PDB entry 6WHI | electron microscopy, 4.20 A resolution (low resolution: residue-level contacts below are approximate; hydrogen-bond / salt-bridge calls are withheld) | chains F and M of the 16 polymer chains in the assembly

# Chain F
Protein: CRISPR-associated protein Csy3
From: Pseudomonas aeruginosa
UniProt: A0A444M080 (A0A444M080_PSEAI); residues 21-361 here correspond to UniProt positions 2-342 (UniProt number = residue number - 19)
Sequence (360 residues; row label = number of the first residue in the row):
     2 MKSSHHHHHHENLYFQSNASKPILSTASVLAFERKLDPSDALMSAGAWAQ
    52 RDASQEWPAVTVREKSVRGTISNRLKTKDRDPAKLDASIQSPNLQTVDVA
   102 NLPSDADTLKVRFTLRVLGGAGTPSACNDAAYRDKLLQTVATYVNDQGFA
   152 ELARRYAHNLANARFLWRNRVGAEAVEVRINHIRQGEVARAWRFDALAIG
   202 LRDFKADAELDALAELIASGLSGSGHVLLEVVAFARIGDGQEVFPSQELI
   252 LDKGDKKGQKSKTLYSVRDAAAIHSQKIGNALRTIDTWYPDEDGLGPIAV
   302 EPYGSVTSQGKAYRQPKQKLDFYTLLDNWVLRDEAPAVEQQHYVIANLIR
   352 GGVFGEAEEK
Disordered / not traced: 2-23, 359-361
Construct notes: expression tag (2-20)

# Chain M
Molecule: 60-nt RNA strand
From: Pseudomonas aeruginosa
Sequence (60 nucleotides; row label = number of the first residue in the row):
     1 CUAAGAAAUUCACGGCGGGCUUGAUGUCCGCGUCUACCUGGUUCACUGCC
    51 GUGUAGGCAG

# Chain F / chain M interface
Contacting residue pairs - 34 pairs, chain F then chain M:
  Ala-32(F) / G17(M)
  Phe-33(F) / G17(M)
  Glu-34(F) / G18(M)
  Arg-35(F) / G18(M)
  Arg-35(F) / G19(M)
  Arg-69(F) / U25(M)
  Arg-69(F) / G26(M)
  Arg-69(F) / U27(M)
  Gly-70(F) / U25(M)
  Leu-95(F) / U27(M)
  Gln-96(F) / U25(M)
  Trp-168(F) / C20(M)
  Arg-169(F) / G23(M)
  Arg-169(F) / A24(M)
  Pro-246(F) / U22(M)
  Ser-247(F) / U22(M)
  Gln-248(F) / U21(M)
  Gln-248(F) / U22(M)
  Leu-250(F) / U21(M)
  Lys-263(F) / G23(M)
  His-275(F) / U21(M)
  Gln-277(F) / G19(M)
  Gln-277(F) / U21(M)
  Lys-278(F) / C20(M)
  Lys-278(F) / U21(M)
  Lys-278(F) / U22(M)
  Asn-281(F) / C20(M)
  Arg-284(F) / G19(M)
  Arg-284(F) / C20(M)
  Glu-302(F) / C20(M)
  Arg-351(F) / G19(M)
  Gly-353(F) / G17(M)
  Val-354(F) / G17(M)
  Val-354(F) / G18(M)
Also at the interface, not in a pair above, chain F (34 interface residues in all): Val-30, Val-68, Thr-71, Asn-74, Phe-245, Glu-249, Val-307, Thr-308, Ser-309, Gly-352
Also at the interface, not in a pair above, chain M (12 interface residues in all): C28

# Overview
Chain F and chain M form an interface of 34 and 12 residues respectively.
Chain F is CRISPR-associated protein Csy3 and chain M is a 60-nt RNA strand, both from Pseudomonas aeruginosa;
the structure, Cryo-electron microscopy structure of the type I-F CRISPR RNA-guided surveillance complex bound
to the anti-CRISPR AcrIF9, was determined by electron microscopy, deposited together with 6W1X.
